6LNW - chains A and C of the 3 polymer chains in the assembly; structure by X-ray diffraction, 2.90 A resolution.

== Chain A ==
Protein: Accessory secretory protein Asp1
From: Streptococcus pneumoniae TIGR4
Reference sequence: A0A0H2UR88 (A0A0H2UR88_STRPN); numbering as in UniProt (aligned over 1-526)
Amino-acid sequence (526 residues; row label = number of the first residue in the row):
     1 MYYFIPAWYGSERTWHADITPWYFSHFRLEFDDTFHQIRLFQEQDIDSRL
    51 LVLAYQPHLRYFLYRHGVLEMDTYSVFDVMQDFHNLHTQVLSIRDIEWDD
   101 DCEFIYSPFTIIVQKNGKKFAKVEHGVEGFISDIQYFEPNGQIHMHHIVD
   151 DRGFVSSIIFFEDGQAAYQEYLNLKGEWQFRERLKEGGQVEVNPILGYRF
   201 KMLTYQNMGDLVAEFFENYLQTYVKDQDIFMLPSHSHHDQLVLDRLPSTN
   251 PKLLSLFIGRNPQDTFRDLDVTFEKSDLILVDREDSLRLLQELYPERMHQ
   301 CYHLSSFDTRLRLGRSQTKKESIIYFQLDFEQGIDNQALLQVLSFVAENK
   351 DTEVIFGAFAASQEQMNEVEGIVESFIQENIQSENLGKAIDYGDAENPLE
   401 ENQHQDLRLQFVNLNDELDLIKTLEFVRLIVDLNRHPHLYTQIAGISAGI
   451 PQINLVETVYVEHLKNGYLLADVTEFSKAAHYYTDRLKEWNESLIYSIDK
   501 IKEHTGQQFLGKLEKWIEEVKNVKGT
Disordered / not traced: 380-408, 525-526
From the paper describing this entry:
  - conformationally variable residues (order/disorder transition): N380 to R408

== Chain C ==
Protein: Accessory secretory protein Asp3
From: Streptococcus pneumoniae TIGR4
Reference sequence: A0A0H2URJ0 (A0A0H2URJ0_STRPN); numbering as in UniProt (aligned over 1-146)
Amino-acid sequence (154 residues; each row starts with the number of its first residue):
     1 MIITQRQSIHWGEVGGTYMYGTTVSYYPDKSVRLYNPLLPSGEILKTWFS
    51 SVNYQAARTQPQLPLLKRKQEYQLSLVFDCQPENGVYTKITFFDRYGDIL
   101 EKKVEKVKDFIFTYPEDSYTYRVSLLSAGFESLTFYHFSIKEIRSVLEHH
   151 HHHH
Disordered / not traced: 1, 145-154
Construct notes: expression tag (147-154)

== How chain A and chain C interact ==
Residue-residue contacts (74):
  W22(A) with N53(C); Q55(C)
  R60(A) with L65(C)
  Y61(A) with L65(C), hydrophobic
  Y64(A) with L65(C), hydrophobic; R95(C); Y119(C), hydrogen bond (side chain-backbone); T120(C)
  R65(A) with R95(C), hydrogen bond (backbone-side chain); Y119(C)
  G67(A) with R68(C); R95(C)
  L69(A) with L65(C), hydrophobic; L66(C); K67(C)
  E70(A) with K67(C); R68(C), hydrogen bond (side chain-backbone)
  H87(A) with Q5(C); R6(C), hydrogen bond (side chain-backbone); Q7(C)
  Q89(A) with T4(C), hydrogen bond (side chain-backbone); Q5(C); R6(C), hydrogen bond (side chain-backbone)
  V90(A) with R6(C), hydrogen bond (backbone-side chain); P61(C); Q62(C); L63(C); P64(C), hydrophobic
  L91(A) with I3(C), hydrophobic; Q60(C)
  S92(A) with Q60(C)
  I93(A) with Q60(C), hydrogen bond (backbone-side chain)
  R94(A) with E13(C), salt bridge; K30(C)
  D95(A) with I3(C); T4(C), hydrogen bond (backbone-backbone); R6(C), salt bridge
  I96(A) with I2(C); I3(C), hydrophobic
  E97(A) with I2(C), hydrogen bond (backbone-backbone); T4(C), hydrogen bond
  Y106(A) with Y54(C); R58(C)
  S107(A) with Y54(C), hydrogen bond (backbone-side chain); R58(C), hydrogen bond (backbone-side chain)
  P108(A) with Y54(C); Q55(C), hydrogen bond (backbone-side chain); R58(C)
  F109(A) with Y54(C); Q55(C)
  T110(A) with Y54(C), hydrogen bond (backbone-side chain)
  I111(A) with Y54(C), hydrophobic
  H125(A) with Y54(C); Q60(C), hydrogen bond
  V127(A) with V52(C)
  E128(A) with S51(C); V52(C), hydrogen bond (backbone-backbone); P61(C)
  G129(A) with V52(C), hydrogen bond (backbone-backbone); Q60(C); P61(C)
  F130(A) with P61(C)
  I131(A) with Q60(C)
  G153(A) with I3(C)
  V155(A) with I3(C), hydrophobic
  R310(A) with R95(C)
  L311(A) with Y96(C)
  R312(A) with D94(C), salt bridge; Y96(C), hydrogen bond (backbone-side chain)
  L418(A) with R95(C); Y119(C)
  I421(A) with Y96(C)
  K422(A) with Y96(C), hydrogen bond (side chain-backbone)
  E425(A) with Y96(C)
Interface residues without a listed pair, chain A (43 interface residues in all): H66, T88, F154, R315
Interface residues without a listed pair, chain C (30 interface residues in all): T59, D98

== Overview ==
43 residues of chain A and 30 residues of chain C are in contact; the contacts include 20 hydrogen bonds and 3
salt bridges. Polar contacts include R94(A)-E13(C), D95(A)-R6(C) and R312(A)-D94(C). From the paper:
conformational variability at N380(A).
Chain A is Accessory secretory protein Asp1 and chain C is Accessory secretory protein Asp3, both from
Streptococcus pneumoniae TIGR4; the structure, Crystal structure of accessory secretory protein 1,2 and 3 in
Streptococcus pneumoniae, was determined by X-ray diffraction.
